Entry 1O6L (X-ray diffraction, 1.60 A resolution); this record covers chains A and C.

== Chain A ==
Protein: Rac-beta serine/threonine protein kinase
Organism: Homo sapiens
Notes: EC 2.7.1.-; fragment: kinase domain, residues 146 - 467
UniProtKB: P31751 (AKT2_HUMAN); residue numbers follow UniProt; this construct covers 146-464
Sequence (337 residues; numbered 146 to 479 plus 3 insertion-coded residues; the number before each row is that of its first residue; a row labelled like 464A-464C holds insertion residues (464A, then the next letters in order)):
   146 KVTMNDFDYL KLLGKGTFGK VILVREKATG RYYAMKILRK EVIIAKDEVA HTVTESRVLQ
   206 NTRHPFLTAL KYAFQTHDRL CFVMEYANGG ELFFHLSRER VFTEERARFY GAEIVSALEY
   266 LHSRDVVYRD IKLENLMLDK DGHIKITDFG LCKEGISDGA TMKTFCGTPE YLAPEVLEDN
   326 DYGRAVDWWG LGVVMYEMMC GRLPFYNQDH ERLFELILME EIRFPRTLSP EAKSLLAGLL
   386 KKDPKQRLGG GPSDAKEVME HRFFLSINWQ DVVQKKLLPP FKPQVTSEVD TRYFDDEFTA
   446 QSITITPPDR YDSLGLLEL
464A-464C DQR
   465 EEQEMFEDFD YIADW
Unresolved in the structure: 450-464, 464A-464C, 465-466
Modified residues: Thr-309 (phosphothreonine; TPO)
Metal / ion sites: Mn2+ site 1: Asn-280, Asp-293 (together with AMP-PNP); Mn2+ site 2: Asp-293 (together with AMP-PNP)
Small-molecule neighbours: AMP-PNP (ANP; phosphoaminophosphonic acid-adenylate ester): Leu-158, Gly-159, Gly-161, Gly-164, Val-166, Ala-179, Lys-181, Thr-213, Met-229, Glu-230, Tyr-231, Ala-232, Glu-236, Asp-275, Lys-277, Glu-279, Asn-280, Met-282, Thr-292, Asp-293, Phe-439
UniProt features mapped onto this chain:
  - active site: Asp-275 (Proton acceptor)
  - binding site (ATP): Leu-158 to Val-166, Lys-181
  - binding site (Mn(2+)): Asn-280, Asp-293
  - modified residue: Thr-309 (Phosphothreonine), Ser-447 (Phosphoserine), Thr-451 (Phosphothreonine)
  - glycosylation (O-linked (GlcNAc) threonine): Thr-306, Thr-313
  - natural variant: Arg-274 (R274H: Risk factor for T2D)
  - mutagenesis: Lys-181 (K181A: Loss of kinase activity), Thr-309 (T309A: Impairs interaction with TTC3; when associated with A-474; T309E: Constitutively active; when associated with D-474)

== Chain C ==
Protein: Glycogen synthase kinase-3 beta
Organism: Homo sapiens
Notes: EC 2.7.1.37; fragment: peptide, residues 3-12
UniProtKB: P49841 (KG3B_HUMAN); numbering as in UniProt (aligned over 3-12)
Sequence (10 residues; each row starts with the number of its first residue):
     3 GRPRTTSFAE
Small-molecule neighbours: AMP-PNP (ANP; phosphoaminophosphonic acid-adenylate ester): Arg-6, Thr-8, Ser-9
UniProt features mapped onto this chain:
  - modified residue: Ser-9 (Phosphoserine)
  - mutagenesis: Ser-9 (S9A: Loss of phosphorylation; abolished inhibition of activity, leading to constitutively active)

== Chain A / chain C interface ==
Pairs across the interface (32):
  Glu-193(A) / Ala-11(C)
  Glu-236(A) / Arg-6(C)  salt bridge
  Phe-238(A) / Arg-4(C)
  Phe-238(A) / Arg-6(C)
  Asp-275(A) / Ser-9(C)
  Lys-277(A) / Thr-7(C)  hydrogen bond (side chain-backbone)
  Lys-277(A) / Thr-8(C)
  Lys-277(A) / Ser-9(C)
  Glu-279(A) / Arg-4(C)  salt bridge
  Glu-279(A) / Arg-6(C)
  Glu-279(A) / Thr-7(C)  hydrogen bond (side chain-backbone)
  Leu-296(A) / Ser-9(C)
  Leu-296(A) / Phe-10(C)
  Phe-310(A) / Phe-10(C)
  Phe-310(A) / Ala-11(C)
  Phe-310(A) / Glu-12(C)  hydrogen bond (backbone-backbone)
  Cys-311(A) / Phe-10(C)
  Cys-311(A) / Ala-11(C)  hydrophobic
  Gly-312(A) / Ser-9(C)
  Gly-312(A) / Phe-10(C)  hydrogen bond (backbone-backbone)
  Thr-313(A) / Thr-7(C)
  Thr-313(A) / Thr-8(C)
  Thr-313(A) / Ser-9(C)
  Pro-314(A) / Thr-8(C)
  Pro-314(A) / Phe-10(C)
  Glu-315(A) / Thr-7(C)
  Tyr-316(A) / Arg-4(C)  hydrogen bond
  Tyr-316(A) / Thr-7(C)
  Leu-317(A) / Phe-10(C)  hydrophobic
  Glu-342(A) / Arg-4(C)  salt bridge
  Tyr-351(A) / Pro-5(C)
  Phe-443(A) / Arg-6(C)
Also at the interface, not in a pair above, chain A (24 interface residues in all): Thr-162, Phe-163, His-196, Thr-309, Leu-348, Asp-440

== Summary ==
The interface between chain A and chain C involves 24 residues on one side and 9 on the other; the contacts
include 5 hydrogen bonds and 3 salt bridges. Polar contacts include Glu-236(A)/Arg-6(C), Glu-279(A)/Arg-4(C)
and Glu-342(A)/Arg-4(C). AMP-PNP is bound between chain A and chain C.
Here chain A is Rac-beta serine/threonine protein kinase and chain C is Glycogen synthase kinase-3 beta, both
from Homo sapiens. Entry 1O6L (Crystal structure of an activated Akt/protein kinase B (PKB-PIF chimera)
ternary complex with AMP-PNP and GSK3 ...) was determined by X-ray diffraction together with 1O6K from the
same study.
